3GTP - chains B and J of the 13 polymer chains in the assembly; structure by X-ray diffraction, 3.90 A resolution.

Chain B:
Protein: DNA-directed RNA polymerase II subunit RPB2
Source organism: Saccharomyces cerevisiae
Notes: EC 2.7.7.6; fragment: DNA-directed RNA polymerase II 140 kDa polypeptide
UniProtKB: P08518 (RPB2_YEAST); numbering as in UniProt (aligned over 1-1224)
Amino-acid sequence (1224 residues; each row starts with the number of its first residue):
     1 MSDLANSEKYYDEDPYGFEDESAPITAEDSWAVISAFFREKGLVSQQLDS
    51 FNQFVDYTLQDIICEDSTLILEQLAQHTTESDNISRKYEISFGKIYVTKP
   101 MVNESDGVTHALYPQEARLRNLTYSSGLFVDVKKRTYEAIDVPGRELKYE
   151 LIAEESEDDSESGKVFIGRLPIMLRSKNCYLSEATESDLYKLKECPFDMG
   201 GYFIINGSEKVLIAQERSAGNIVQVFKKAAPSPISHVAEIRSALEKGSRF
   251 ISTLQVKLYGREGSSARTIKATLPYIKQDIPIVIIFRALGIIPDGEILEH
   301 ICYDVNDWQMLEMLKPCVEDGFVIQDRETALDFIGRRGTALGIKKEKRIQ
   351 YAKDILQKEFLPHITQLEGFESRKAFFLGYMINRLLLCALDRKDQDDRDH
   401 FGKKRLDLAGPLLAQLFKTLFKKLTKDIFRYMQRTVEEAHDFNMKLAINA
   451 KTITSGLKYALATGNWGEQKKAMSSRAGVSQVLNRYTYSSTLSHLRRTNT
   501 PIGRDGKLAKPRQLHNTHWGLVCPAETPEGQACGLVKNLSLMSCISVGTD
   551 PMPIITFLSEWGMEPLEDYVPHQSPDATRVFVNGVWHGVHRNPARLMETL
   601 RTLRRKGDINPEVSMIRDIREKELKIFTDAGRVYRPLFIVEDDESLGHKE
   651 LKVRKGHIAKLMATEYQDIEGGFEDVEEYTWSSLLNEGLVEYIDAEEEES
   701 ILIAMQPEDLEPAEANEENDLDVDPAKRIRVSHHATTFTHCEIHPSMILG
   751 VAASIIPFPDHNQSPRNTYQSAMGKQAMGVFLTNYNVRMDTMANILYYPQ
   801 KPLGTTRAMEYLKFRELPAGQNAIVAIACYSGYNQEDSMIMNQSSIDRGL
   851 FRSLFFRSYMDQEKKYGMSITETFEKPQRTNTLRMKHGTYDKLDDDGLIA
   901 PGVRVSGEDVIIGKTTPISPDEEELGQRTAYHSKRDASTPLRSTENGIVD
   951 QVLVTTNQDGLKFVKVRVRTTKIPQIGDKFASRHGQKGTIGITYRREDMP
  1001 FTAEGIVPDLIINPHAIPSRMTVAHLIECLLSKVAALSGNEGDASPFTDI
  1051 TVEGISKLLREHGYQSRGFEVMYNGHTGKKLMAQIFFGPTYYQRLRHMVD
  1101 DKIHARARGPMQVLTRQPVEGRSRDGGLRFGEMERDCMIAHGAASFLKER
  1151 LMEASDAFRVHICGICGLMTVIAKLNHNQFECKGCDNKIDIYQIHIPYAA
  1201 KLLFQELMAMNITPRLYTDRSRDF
Unresolved in the structure: 1-19, 71-89, 135-163, 336-344, 438-445, 503-508, 669-677, 716-721, 920-932
Bound ions: Zn2+: Cys1163, Cys1182, Cys1185

Chain J:
Protein: DNA-directed RNA polymerases I, II, and III subunit RPABC5
Source organism: Saccharomyces cerevisiae
Notes: fragment: DNA-directed RNA polymerases I/II/III subunit 10
UniProtKB: P22139 (RPAB5_YEAST); numbering as in UniProt (aligned over 1-70)
Amino-acid sequence (70 residues; row label = number of the first residue in the row):
     1 MIVPVRCFSCGKVVGDKWESYLNLLQEDELDEGTALSRLGLKRYCCRRMI
    51 LTHVDLIEKFLRYNPLEKRD
Unresolved in the structure: 66-70
Curated features (UniProtKB/Swiss-Prot):
  - binding site (Zn(2+)): Cys7, Cys10, Cys45, Cys46
  - cross-link: Lys59 (Glycyl lysine isopeptide (Lys-Gly) (interchain with G-Cter in ubiquitin))
Bound ions: Zn2+ near Cys10 (its only coordinating residue here)

How chain B and chain J interact:
Contacting residue pairs - 58 pairs, chain B then chain J:
  Glu186(B) with Arg62(J), salt bridge
  Tyr190(B) with Lys59(J); Arg62(J); Tyr63(J), hydrophobic
  Lys193(B) with Pro65(J)
  Cys195(B) with Tyr63(J)
  Pro196(B) with Tyr63(J)
  Phe197(B) with Lys59(J)
  Thr783(B) with Lys59(J); Phe60(J); Tyr63(J)
  Asn784(B) with Tyr63(J), hydrogen bond (backbone-side chain)
  Tyr785(B) with Phe60(J), hydrophobic
  Leu796(B) with Met1(J)
  Tyr797(B) with Met1(J)
  Tyr798(B) with Ile2(J); Pro4(J), hydrophobic
  Pro799(B) with Leu56(J), hydrophobic
  Gln800(B) with Met49(J); Thr52(J)
  Lys801(B) with Leu51(J); Thr52(J); Val54(J)
  Leu803(B) with Leu51(J), hydrophobic
  Arg815(B) with Val54(J)
  Glu816(B) with Leu56(J)
  Gln821(B) with Phe8(J)
  Asn822(B) with Arg48(J), hydrogen bond (backbone-side chain)
  Ile824(B) with Tyr44(J), hydrophobic; Cys45(J), hydrophobic; Arg48(J)
  Asn842(B) with Phe8(J)
  Ser845(B) with Phe8(J)
  Arg848(B) with Arg6(J); Cys7(J); Phe8(J), hydrogen bond (side chain-backbone); Gly11(J)
  Gly849(B) with Phe8(J)
  Leu850(B) with Phe8(J), hydrophobic
  Arg996(B) with Ser9(J); Cys10(J)
  Glu1004(B) with Arg43(J), hydrogen bond (backbone-side chain)
  Ile1006(B) with Arg43(J); Cys45(J), hydrophobic
  Asp1009(B) with Phe8(J); Ser9(J); Arg48(J), salt bridge
  Ala1035(B) with Leu51(J)
  Ala1036(B) with Tyr44(J), hydrophobic; Arg47(J), hydrogen bond (backbone-side chain)
  Leu1037(B) with Arg47(J), hydrogen bond (backbone-side chain)
  Ser1038(B) with Gly33(J)
  Gly1039(B) with Glu32(J); Leu36(J)
  Asn1040(B) with Glu32(J)
  Tyr1064(B) with Tyr44(J)
  Glu1070(B) with Tyr44(J), hydrogen bond
  Phe1087(B) with Tyr44(J)
Other interface residues (no listed pair), chain B (44 interface residues in all): Val780, Ile795, Ala823, Val1007, Lys1033
Other interface residues (no listed pair), chain J (29 interface residues in all): Asp31, His53

Overview:
44 residues of chain B face 29 of chain J across their interface, with 7 hydrogen bonds and 2 salt bridges.
Among the polar pairs are Glu186(B)-Arg62(J), Asp1009(B)-Arg48(J) and Asn784(B)-Tyr63(J). Curated annotation
(UniProt) lists 4 Zn2+-binding residues on chain J.
Here chain B is DNA-directed RNA polymerase II subunit RPB2 and chain J is DNA-directed RNA polymerases I, II,
and III subunit RPABC5, both from Saccharomyces cerevisiae. Entry 3GTP (Backtracked RNA polymerase II complex
with 24mer RNA) was determined by X-ray diffraction together with 3GTG, 3GTJ, 3GTK, 3GTL, 3GTM, 3GTO and 3GTQ
from the same study.
